Entry 8GOB (X-ray diffraction, 2.60 A resolution); this record covers chains A and B.

# Chain A (and B)
Protein: Glycerol dehydrogenase
Organism: Escherichia coli K-12
Notes: EC 1.1.1.6, 1.1.1.75; chain B of this document is another copy of the same molecule, construct and numbering; everything in this record applies to it too
Reference sequence: P0A9S5 (GLDA_ECOLI); numbering as in UniProt (aligned over 1-367)
Sequence (375 residues; each row starts with the number of its first residue):
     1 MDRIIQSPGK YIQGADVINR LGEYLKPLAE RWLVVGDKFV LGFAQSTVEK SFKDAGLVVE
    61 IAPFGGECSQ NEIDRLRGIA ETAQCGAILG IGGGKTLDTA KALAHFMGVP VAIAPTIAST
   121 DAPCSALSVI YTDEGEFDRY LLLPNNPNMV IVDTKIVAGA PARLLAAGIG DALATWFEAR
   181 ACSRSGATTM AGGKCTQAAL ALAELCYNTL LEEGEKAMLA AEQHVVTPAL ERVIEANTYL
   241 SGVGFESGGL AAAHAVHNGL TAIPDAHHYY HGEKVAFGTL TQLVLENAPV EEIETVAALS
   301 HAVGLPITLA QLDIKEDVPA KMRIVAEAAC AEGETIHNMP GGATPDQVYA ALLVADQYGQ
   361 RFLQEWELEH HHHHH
Not modelled in the structure: 368-375
Construct notes: expression tag (368-375)
Bound ions: Zn2+: Asp-171, His-254, His-271 (together with 2-amino-2-hydroxymethyl-propane-1,3-diol)
Ligand contacts: NAD (nicotinamide-adenine-dinucleotide): Asp-37, Phe-39, Val-40, Phe-43, Gly-93, Gly-94, Lys-95, Asp-98, Lys-101, Thr-116, Ile-117, Ser-119, Thr-120, Asp-121, Ala-122, Ser-125, Leu-127, Ser-128, Val-129, Tyr-131, Ile-156, Ala-160, Pro-161, Leu-164, Asp-171, Phe-245, Tyr-270, His-271

# Interface between chain A and chain B
Contacting residue pairs - 57 pairs, chain A then chain B:
  Asp-2(A) / Ile-12(B)
  Asp-2(A) / Gln-13(B)
  Asp-2(A) / Gly-14(B)
  Asp-2(A) / Val-17(B)
  Asp-2(A) / Arg-20(B)  salt bridge
  Asp-2(A) / Tyr-24(B)  hydrogen bond
  Arg-3(A) / Tyr-11(B)
  Arg-3(A) / Ile-12(B)
  Arg-3(A) / Gln-13(B)  hydrogen bond (backbone-backbone)
  Arg-3(A) / Glu-231(B)  salt bridge
  Ile-4(A) / Tyr-11(B)
  Ile-4(A) / Ile-12(B)  hydrophobic
  Ile-4(A) / Tyr-24(B)
  Ile-5(A) / Lys-10(B)
  Ile-5(A) / Tyr-11(B)  hydrogen bond (backbone-backbone)
  Gln-6(A) / Gly-9(B)
  Gln-6(A) / Lys-10(B)  hydrogen bond
  Ser-7(A) / Ser-7(B)
  Ser-7(A) / Gly-9(B)  hydrogen bond (backbone-backbone)
  Gly-9(A) / Gln-6(B)
  Gly-9(A) / Ser-7(B)  hydrogen bond (backbone-backbone)
  Lys-10(A) / Ile-4(B)
  Lys-10(A) / Ile-5(B)
  Lys-10(A) / Gln-6(B)  hydrogen bond
  Lys-10(A) / Ala-191(B)  hydrogen bond (side chain-backbone)
  Tyr-11(A) / Arg-3(B)
  Tyr-11(A) / Ile-4(B)
  Tyr-11(A) / Ile-5(B)  hydrogen bond (backbone-backbone)
  Ile-12(A) / Arg-3(B)
  Ile-12(A) / Ile-4(B)  hydrophobic
  Gln-13(A) / Asp-2(B)
  Gln-13(A) / Arg-3(B)  hydrogen bond (backbone-backbone)
  Gly-14(A) / Asp-2(B)
  Val-17(A) / Asp-2(B)
  Arg-20(A) / Asp-2(B)  salt bridge
  Tyr-24(A) / Asp-2(B)  hydrogen bond
  Tyr-24(A) / Ile-4(B)
  Ala-191(A) / Lys-10(B)  hydrogen bond (backbone-side chain)
  Thr-196(A) / Glu-235(B)
  Gln-197(A) / Leu-205(B)
  Gln-197(A) / Arg-232(B)  hydrogen bond
  Gln-197(A) / Glu-235(B)  hydrogen bond (backbone-side chain)
  Ala-198(A) / Leu-202(B)  hydrophobic
  Ala-198(A) / Glu-235(B)  hydrogen bond (backbone-side chain)
  Ala-198(A) / Tyr-239(B)  hydrophobic
  Ala-198(A) / Leu-240(B)  hydrophobic
  Ala-201(A) / Leu-205(B)  hydrophobic
  Leu-202(A) / Ala-198(B)  hydrophobic
  Leu-205(A) / Gln-197(B)
  Leu-205(A) / Ala-201(B)  hydrophobic
  Thr-209(A) / Gln-197(B)  hydrogen bond
  Arg-232(A) / Gln-197(B)  hydrogen bond
  Glu-235(A) / Thr-196(B)
  Glu-235(A) / Gln-197(B)  hydrogen bond (side chain-backbone)
  Glu-235(A) / Ala-198(B)  hydrogen bond (side chain-backbone)
  Tyr-239(A) / Ile-5(B)  hydrophobic
  Leu-240(A) / Ala-198(B)  hydrophobic
Also at the interface, not in a pair above, chain A (30 interface residues in all): Pro-8, Asn-146, Glu-231
Also at the interface, not in a pair above, chain B (29 interface residues in all): Pro-8, Asn-146

# Summary
The interface between chain A and chain B involves 30 residues on one side and 29 on the other; the contacts
include 19 hydrogen bonds and 3 salt bridges. Polar contacts include Asp-2(A)/Arg-20(B), Arg-3(A)/Glu-231(B)
and Asp-2(A)/Tyr-24(B). Bound to chain A: NAD.
Both chains are Glycerol dehydrogenase (Escherichia coli K-12). Entry 8GOB (Crystal Structure of Glycerol
Dehydrogenase in the presence of NAD+) was determined by X-ray diffraction, deposited together with 8GOA.
